Entry 9MXV (electron microscopy, 2.68 A resolution); this record covers chains A and B.

== Chain A (and B) ==
Name: Major vault protein
Organism: Homo sapiens
Notes: chain B of this document is another copy of the same molecule, construct and numbering; everything in this record applies to it too
UniProtKB: Q14764 (MVP_HUMAN); numbering as in UniProt (aligned over 1-893)
Sequence (893 residues; row label = number of the first residue in the row):
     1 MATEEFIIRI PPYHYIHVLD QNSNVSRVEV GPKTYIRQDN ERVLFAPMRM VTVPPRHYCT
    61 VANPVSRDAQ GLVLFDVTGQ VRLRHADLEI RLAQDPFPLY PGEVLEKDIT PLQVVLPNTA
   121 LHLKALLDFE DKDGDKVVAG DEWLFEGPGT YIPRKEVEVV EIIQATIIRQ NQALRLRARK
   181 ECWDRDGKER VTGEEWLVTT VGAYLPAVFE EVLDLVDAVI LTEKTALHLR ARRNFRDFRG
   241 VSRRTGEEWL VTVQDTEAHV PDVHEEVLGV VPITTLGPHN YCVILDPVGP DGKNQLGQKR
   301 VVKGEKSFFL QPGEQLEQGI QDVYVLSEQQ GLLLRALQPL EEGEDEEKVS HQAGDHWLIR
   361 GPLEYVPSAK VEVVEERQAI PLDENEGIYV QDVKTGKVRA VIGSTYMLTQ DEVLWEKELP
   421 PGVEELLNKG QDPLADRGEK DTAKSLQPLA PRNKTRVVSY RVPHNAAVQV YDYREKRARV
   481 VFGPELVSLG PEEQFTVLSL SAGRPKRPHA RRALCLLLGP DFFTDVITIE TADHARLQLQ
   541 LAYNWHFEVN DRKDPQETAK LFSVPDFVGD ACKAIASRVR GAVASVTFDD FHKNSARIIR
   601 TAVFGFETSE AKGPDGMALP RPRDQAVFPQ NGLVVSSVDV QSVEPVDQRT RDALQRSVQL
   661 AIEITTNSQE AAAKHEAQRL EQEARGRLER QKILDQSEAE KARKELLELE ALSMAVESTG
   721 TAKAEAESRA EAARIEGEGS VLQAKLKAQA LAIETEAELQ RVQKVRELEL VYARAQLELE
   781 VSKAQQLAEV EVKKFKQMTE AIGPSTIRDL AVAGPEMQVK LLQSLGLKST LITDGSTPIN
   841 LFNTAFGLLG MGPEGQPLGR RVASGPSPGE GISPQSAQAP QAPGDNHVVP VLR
Not modelled in the structure: 1-4, 439-448, 607-622, 813-893
Residues lining bound ligands: ADP (adenosine-5'-diphosphate): Pro433, Arg437, Leu500, Ser501, Ala502, Gly503, Arg504, Lys506, Arg511, Ala513, Cys515, Leu516, Leu517, Asp521, Phe522, Phe523, Thr524, Trp545, Phe567, Val568

== How chain A and chain B interact ==
Residue-residue contacts (1; chain A residue first):
  Ile7(A) - Ile7(B)  hydrophobic
Also at the interface, not in a pair above, chain A (2 interface residues in all): Ile36
Also at the interface, not in a pair above, chain B (2 interface residues in all): Ile36

== Overview ==
Chain A and chain B each contribute 2 residues to their interface. Ligands of chain A: ADP.
Both chains are Major vault protein (Homo sapiens). Entry 9MXV (Human Vault Cage in complex with ADP) was
determined by electron microscopy together with 9MXH from the same study.
